8DBU - chains I and Q of the 22 polymer chains in the assembly; structure by electron microscopy, 3.40 A resolution.

== Chain I (and Q) ==
Protein: ATP synthase subunit c
Organism: Escherichia coli
Notes: chain Q of this document is another copy of the same molecule, construct and numbering; everything in this record applies to it too
UniProt: F4TL55 (F4TL55_ECOLX); numbering as in UniProt (aligned over 1-79)
Sequence (79 residues; numbered 1 to 79; the number before each row is that of its first residue):
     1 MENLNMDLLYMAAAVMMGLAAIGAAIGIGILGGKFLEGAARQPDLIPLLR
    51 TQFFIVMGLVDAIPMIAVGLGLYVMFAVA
Disordered / not traced: 1-2

== Interface between chain I and chain Q ==
Residue-residue contacts (48):
  Asn5(I) - Asp7(Q)
  Leu8(I) - Asp7(Q)
  Leu9(I) - Asp7(Q)
  Leu9(I) - Tyr10(Q)  hydrophobic
  Ala12(I) - Met11(Q)  hydrophobic
  Ala12(I) - Ala14(Q)
  Met16(I) - Ala14(Q)  hydrophobic
  Met16(I) - Met17(Q)  hydrophobic
  Leu19(I) - Gly18(Q)
  Leu19(I) - Ile22(Q)
  Ile22(I) - Ile22(Q)  hydrophobic
  Gly23(I) - Ala25(Q)
  Gly23(I) - Ile26(Q)
  Ala24(I) - Ala25(Q)
  Ile26(I) - Ile26(Q)  hydrophobic
  Gly27(I) - Ala25(Q)
  Gly27(I) - Gly29(Q)
  Ile30(I) - Gly29(Q)
  Leu31(I) - Gly32(Q)
  Leu31(I) - Leu36(Q)
  Lys34(I) - Gly33(Q)
  Phe35(I) - Leu36(Q)
  Gly38(I) - Ala40(Q)
  Arg41(I) - Ala40(Q)
  Gln42(I) - Ala40(Q)  hydrogen bond (side chain-backbone)
  Gln42(I) - Pro43(Q)
  Leu45(I) - Ala39(Q)
  Leu45(I) - Ala40(Q)
  Leu45(I) - Pro43(Q)  hydrophobic
  Leu48(I) - Pro43(Q)  hydrophobic
  Leu48(I) - Ile46(Q)  hydrophobic
  Leu49(I) - Leu36(Q)
  Leu49(I) - Ala39(Q)  hydrophobic
  Leu49(I) - Ala40(Q)
  Gln52(I) - Arg50(Q)  hydrogen bond
  Val56(I) - Phe53(Q)  hydrophobic
  Leu59(I) - Phe53(Q)  hydrophobic
  Leu59(I) - Met57(Q)  hydrophobic
  Val60(I) - Ile28(Q)  hydrophobic
  Ile63(I) - Ala21(Q)  hydrophobic
  Ile63(I) - Ala24(Q)  hydrophobic
  Ile63(I) - Met65(Q)  hydrophobic
  Pro64(I) - Ala25(Q)  hydrophobic
  Ile66(I) - Val68(Q)  hydrophobic
  Leu70(I) - Met17(Q)  hydrophobic
  Leu70(I) - Met75(Q)  hydrophobic
  Tyr73(I) - Tyr10(Q)
  Tyr73(I) - Phe76(Q)
Other interface residues (no listed pair), chain I (38 interface residues in all): Leu4, Val15, Ala20, Glu37, Phe53, Ala67, Val74, Val78
Other interface residues (no listed pair), chain Q (37 interface residues in all): Asn3, Leu4, Leu19, Ala20, Ile30, Phe35, Glu37, Arg41, Phe54, Leu72

== Overview ==
38 residues of chain I and 37 residues of chain Q are in contact, with 2 hydrogen bonds. Polar pairs include
Gln42(I)-Ala40(Q) and Gln52(I)-Arg50(Q).
Both chains are ATP synthase subunit c (Escherichia coli). Entry 8DBU (E. coli ATP synthase imaged in 10mM
MgATP State2 "down" Fo classified) was determined by electron microscopy, deposited together with 8DBP, 8DBQ,
8DBR, 8DBS, 8DBT, 8DBV and 8DBW.
